8IF6 - chains A and C of the 3 polymer chains in the assembly; structure by electron microscopy, 7.09 A resolution (low resolution: residue-level contacts below are approximate; hydrogen-bond / salt-bridge calls are withheld).

Chain A:
Molecule: F-box/LRR-repeat MAX2 homolog
Organism: Oryza sativa subsp. japonica
Reference sequence: Q5VMP0 (MAX2_ORYSJ); residues 1-720 here = UniProt positions 1-720
Chain sequence (720 residues; each row starts with the number of its first residue):
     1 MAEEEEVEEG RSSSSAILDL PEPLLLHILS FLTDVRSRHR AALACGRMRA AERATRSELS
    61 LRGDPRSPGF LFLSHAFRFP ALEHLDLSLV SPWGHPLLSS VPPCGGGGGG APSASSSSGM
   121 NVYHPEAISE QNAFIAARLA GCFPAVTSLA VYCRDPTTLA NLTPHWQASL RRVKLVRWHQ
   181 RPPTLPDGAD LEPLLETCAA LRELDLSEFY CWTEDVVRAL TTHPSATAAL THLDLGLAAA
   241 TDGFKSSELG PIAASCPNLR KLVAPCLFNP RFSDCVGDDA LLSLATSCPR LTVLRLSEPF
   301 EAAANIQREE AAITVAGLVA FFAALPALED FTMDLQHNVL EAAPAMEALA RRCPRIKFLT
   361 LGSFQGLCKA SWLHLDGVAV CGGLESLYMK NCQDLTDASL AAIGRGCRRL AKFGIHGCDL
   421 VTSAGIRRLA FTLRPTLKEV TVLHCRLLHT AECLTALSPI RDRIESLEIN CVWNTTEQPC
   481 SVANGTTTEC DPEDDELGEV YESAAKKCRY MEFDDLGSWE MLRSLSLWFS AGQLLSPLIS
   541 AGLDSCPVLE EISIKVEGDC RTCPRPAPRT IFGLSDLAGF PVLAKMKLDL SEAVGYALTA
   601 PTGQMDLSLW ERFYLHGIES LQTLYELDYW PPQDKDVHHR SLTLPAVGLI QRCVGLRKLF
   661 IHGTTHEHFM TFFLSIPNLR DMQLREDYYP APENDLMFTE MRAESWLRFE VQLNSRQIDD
Not modelled in the structure: 476-511
UniProt features mapped onto this chain:
  - mutagenesis: Pro21 (P21S: In d3; dwarf and high tillering phenotypes; when associated with W-36), Arg36 (R36W: In d3; dwarf and high tillering phenotypes; when associated with S-21)

Chain C:
Molecule: Strigolactone esterase D14
Organism: Oryza sativa subsp. japonica
Notes: EC 3.1.-.-
Reference sequence: Q10QA5 (D14_ORYSJ); numbering as in UniProt (aligned over 1-318)
Chain sequence (318 residues; each row starts with the number of its first residue):
     1 MLRSTHPPPS SPSSSSSGGG GGGGSSASSS SEKTMVGGGG GGGGGSGSAA PSGAKLLQIL
    61 NVRVVGSGER VVVLSHGFGT DQSAWSRVLP YLTRDHRVVL YDLVCAGSVN PDHFDFRRYD
   121 NLDAYVDDLL AILDALRIPR CAFVGHSVSA MIGILASIRR PDLFAKLVLI GASPRFLNDS
   181 DYHGGFELEE IQQVFDAMGA NYSAWATGYA PLAVGADVPA AVQEFSRTLF NMRPDISLHV
   241 CQTVFKTDLR GVLGMVRAPC VVVQTTRDVS VPASVAAYLK AHLGGRTTVE FLQTEGHLPH
   301 LSAPSLLAQV LRRALARY
Not modelled in the structure: 1-51
UniProt features mapped onto this chain:
  - active site: Ser147 (Nucleophile), Asp268, His297
  - binding site (substrate): Ser147, Cys241, His297
  - mutagenesis: Gly79 (G79R: In d88; dwarf and high tillering phenotypes), Ser147 (S147A: Weakens interaction with D53 and attenuates strigolactone-induced degradation of D53), Gly153 (G153D: In d14; dwarf and high tillering phenotypes), Phe186 (F186A: Loss of strigolactone-dependent interaction with SLR1), Trp205 (W205A: Decreased enzymatic activity toward strigolactone and loss of strigolactone-dependent interaction with SLR1), Phe245 (F245A: Loss of strigolactone-dependent interaction with SLR1), Asp268 (D268N: Weakens interaction with D53 and attenuates strigolactone-induced degradation of D53), His297 (H297A: No effect on strigolactone binding, but decreased enzymatic activity toward strigolactone and loss of interaction with SLR1 ...)
Reported in the primary citation:
  - catalytic residues: Asp268 (citing earlier work)
  - allosteric site: Asn110 to Ala124, Ala204 to Thr207, Tyr209, Gly215 to Phe225

Chain A / chain C interface:
Pairs across the interface - 30 pairs, chain A then chain C:
  Gly109(A) with Gly66(C); Ser67(C)
  Gly110(A) with Ser67(C)
  Ser113(A) with Arg97(C); Arg137(C)
  Ser115(A) with Arg137(C)
  Ser116(A) with Arg137(C)
  Tyr596(A) with Pro219(C)
  Ala597(A) with Gln223(C)
  Leu598(A) with Gln223(C); Ser226(C); Arg227(C)
  Thr599(A) with Val222(C); Ser226(C)
  Asp634(A) with Gln223(C)
  Asp636(A) with Ala220(C); Gln223(C)
  Val637(A) with Gln223(C)
  His666(A) with Asn231(C)
  His668(A) with Gly107(C); Pro111(C)
  Leu696(A) with Arg63(C)
  Met697(A) with Arg63(C); Ser83(C)
  Thr699(A) with Asp81(C); Ser108(C); Arg227(C); Asn231(C)
  Arg702(A) with Asn61(C); Ser108(C)
Other interface residues (no listed pair), chain A (20 interface residues in all): Ser118, Pro601
Other interface residues (no listed pair), chain C (22 interface residues in all): Leu89, Ala135, Pro211, Asp217
From the paper, about this interface:
  - interface residues, chain A: Ala593(A), Leu684(A)

Overview:
20 residues of chain A and 22 residues of chain C are in contact. UniProt lists 2 mutagenesis sites on chain
A; 3 active-site residues, 3 substrate-binding residues and 8 mutagenesis sites on chain C. The paper reports
the catalytic residue Asp268(C); interface residues Ala593(A) and Leu684(A).
Here chain A is F-box/LRR-repeat MAX2 homolog and chain C is Strigolactone esterase D14, both from Oryza
sativa subsp. japonica. Entry 8IF6 (Conformational Dynamics of the D53-D3-D14 Complex in Strigolactone
Signaling) was determined by electron microscopy.
